Entry 6VMJ (X-ray diffraction, 2.95 A resolution); this record covers chains B and Z of the 3 polymer chains in the assembly.

== Chain B ==
Molecule: Fab20D12 heavy chain
Source organism: Homo sapiens
Chain sequence (223 residues; row label = number of the first residue in the row; note: 2 numbers in that range are skipped by the numbering (no residue carries them; nothing is unmodelled there); a row labelled like 82A-82C holds insertion residues (82A, then the next letters in order)):
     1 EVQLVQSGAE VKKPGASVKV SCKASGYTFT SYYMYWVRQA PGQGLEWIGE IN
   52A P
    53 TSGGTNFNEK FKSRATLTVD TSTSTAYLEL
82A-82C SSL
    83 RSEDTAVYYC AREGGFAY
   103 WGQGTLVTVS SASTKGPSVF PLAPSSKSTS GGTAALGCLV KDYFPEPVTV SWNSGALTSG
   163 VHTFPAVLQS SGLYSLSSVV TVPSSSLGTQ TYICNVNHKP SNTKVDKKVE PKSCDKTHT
Disordered / not traced: 129-132, 214-221
Cystine bridges: Cys22-Cys92, Cys140-Cys196

== Chain Z ==
Molecule: Complement factor D
Source organism: Homo sapiens
Notes: EC 3.4.21.46
Reference sequence: P00746 (CFAD_HUMAN); the construct lacks a stretch of the UniProt sequence and is renumbered around it, so the offset changes along the chain: 16-35 = UniProt 26-45; 37-61 = UniProt 46-70; 62-115 = UniProt 74-127; 118-124 = UniProt 128-134; 6 more segments
Chain sequence (228 residues; numbered 16 to 243 plus 8 insertion-coded residues; 8 numbers in that range are skipped by the numbering (no residue carries them; nothing is unmodelled there); the number before each row is that of its first residue; a row labelled like 61A-61C holds insertion residues (61A, then the next letters in order)):
    16 ILGGREAEAH ARPYMASVQL
    37 NGAHLCGGVL VAEQWVLSAA HCLED
61A-61C AAD
    62 GKVQVLLGAH SLSQPEPSKR LYDVLRAVPH PDSQPDTIDH DLLLLQLSEK ATLG
   118 PAVRPLP
  124A W
   125 QRVDR
  129A D
   130 VAPGTLCDVA GWGIVNHA
   149 GRRPDSLQHV LLPVLDRATC NR
170A-170B RT
   171 HHDGAITERL MCAESNRRDS CKGDSGGPLV CG
   207 GVLEGVVTSG SRVCGNR
  223A K
   224 KPGIYTRVAS YAAWIDSVLA
Cystine bridges: Cys42-Cys58, Cys136-Cys201, Cys168-Cys182, Cys191-Cys220

== Interface between chain B and chain Z ==
Contacting residue pairs (23):
  Thr28(B) - Glu178(Z)  hydrogen bond
  Thr30(B) - Ala166(Z)
  Ser31(B) - Arg165(Z)
  Ser31(B) - Ala166(Z)
  Ser31(B) - Asn169(Z)  hydrogen bond (backbone-side chain)
  Tyr32(B) - Gly174(Z)  hydrogen bond (side chain-backbone)
  Tyr33(B) - Ala166(Z)
  Tyr33(B) - Thr167(Z)  hydrogen bond
  Tyr33(B) - Arg170(Z)
  Tyr35(B) - Arg170A(Z)
  Glu50(B) - Arg170(Z)  salt bridge
  Asn52(B) - Asp164(Z)  hydrogen bond
  Asn52(B) - Ala166(Z)
  Asn52(B) - Thr167(Z)
  Thr53(B) - Asp164(Z)
  Glu95(B) - Asn169(Z)
  Glu95(B) - Arg170(Z)  salt bridge
  Glu95(B) - Arg170A(Z)  salt bridge
  Gly96(B) - Asn169(Z)
  Gly96(B) - Arg170A(Z)
  Gly96(B) - Asp173(Z)
  Gly97(B) - Asp173(Z)  hydrogen bond (backbone-side chain)
  Gly97(B) - Gly174(Z)
Also at the interface, not in a pair above, chain B (13 interface residues in all): Pro52A

== Summary ==
13 residues of chain B face 10 of chain Z across their interface; the contacts include 6 hydrogen bonds and 3
salt bridges. Among the polar pairs are Glu50(B)-Arg170(Z), Glu95(B)-Arg170A(Z) and Glu95(B)-Arg170(Z).
Here chain B is Fab20D12 heavy chain and chain Z is Complement factor D, both from Homo sapiens. Entry 6VMJ
(Crystal structure of human Complement Factor D with anti-Factor D Fab 20D12) was determined by X-ray
diffraction.
